PDB entry 6OMG | X-ray diffraction, 2.10 A resolution | chains C and A of the 4 polymer chains in the assembly

[Chain C]
Protein: Chimeric T cell antigen receptor alpha chain VA14, VA24
Organism: Mus musculus
Sequence (209 residues; each row starts with the number of its first residue; numbering starts at 0):
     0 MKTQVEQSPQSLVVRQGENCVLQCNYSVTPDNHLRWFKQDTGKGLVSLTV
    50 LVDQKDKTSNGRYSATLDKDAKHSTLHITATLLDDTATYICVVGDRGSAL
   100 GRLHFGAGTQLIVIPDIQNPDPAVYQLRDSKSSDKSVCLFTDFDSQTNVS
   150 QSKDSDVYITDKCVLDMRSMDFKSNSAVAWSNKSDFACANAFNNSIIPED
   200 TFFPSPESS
Disordered / not traced: 0, 182-184, 205-208
Disulfide bonds: Cys23-Cys90, Cys137-Cys187
Bound ions: Na+ site 1: Gln22, Thr108; Na+ site 2: Leu99 (shared with Asp80(A) of chain A)
Ligand contacts: MVV ((2R)-1-(alpha-D-glucopyranosyloxy)-3-(octadecanoyloxy)propan-2-yl (9Z)-octadec-9-enoate): Pro29, Asn31, Asp94, Arg95, Gly96

[Chain A]
Protein: Antigen-presenting glycoprotein CD1d1
Organism: Mus musculus
UniProt: A0A0R4J090 (A0A0R4J090_MOUSE); residues 1-279 here correspond to UniProt positions 19-297 (UniProt number = residue number + 18)
Sequence (285 residues; each row starts with the number of its first residue):
     1 SEAQQKNYTFRCLQMSSFANRSWSRTDSVVWLGDLQTHRWSNDSATISFT
    51 KPWSQGKLSNQQWEKLQHMFQVYRVSFTRDIQELVKMMSPKEDYPIEIQL
   101 SAGCEMYPGNASESFLHVAFQGKYVVRFWGTSWQTVPGAPSWLDLPIKVL
   151 NADQGTSATVQMLLNDTCPLFVRGLLEAGKSDLEKQEKPVAWLSSVPSSA
   201 HGHRQLVCHVSGFYPKPVWVMWMRGDQEQQGTHRGDFLPNADETWYLQAT
   251 LDVEAGEEAGLACRVKHSSLGGQDIILYWHHHHHH
Disordered / not traced: 1-5, 280-285
Sequence notes: expression tag (280-285)
Disulfide bonds: Cys104-Cys168, Cys208-Cys263
Glycans and other covalent adducts: N-acetylglucosamine (NAG) linked to Asn20, Asn42; glycan linked to Asn165
Bound ions: Na+ site 1 near Pro52 (its only coordinating residue here); Na+ site 2 near Gly56 (its only coordinating residue here); Na+ site 3: Asp80 (shared with Leu99(C) of chain C)
Ligand contacts: MVV ((2R)-1-(alpha-D-glucopyranosyloxy)-3-(octadecanoyloxy)propan-2-yl (9Z)-octadec-9-enoate): Phe10, Cys12, Leu66, Met69, Phe70, Val72, Tyr73, Ser76, Phe77, Asp80, Ile81, Leu84, Val85, Met88, Glu92, Leu100, Ala102, Gly103, Leu116, Val118, Phe120, Val126, Trp133, Trp142, Leu143, Leu150, Asp153, Gly155, Thr156, Thr159, Val160, Leu163, Leu164, Thr167, Cys168, Phe171

[Chain C / chain A interface]
Contacting residue pairs (18; chain C residue first):
  Thr28(C) - Val72(A)
  Pro29(C) - Val72(A)
  Pro29(C) - Ser76(A)
  Asp94(C) - Arg79(A)  salt bridge
  Arg95(C) - Ser76(A)  hydrogen bond (side chain-backbone)
  Arg95(C) - Arg79(A)
  Arg95(C) - Asp80(A)  salt bridge
  Gly96(C) - Ala152(A)
  Gly96(C) - Asp153(A)
  Ser97(C) - Val149(A)
  Leu99(C) - Arg79(A)  hydrogen bond (backbone-side chain)
  Leu99(C) - Asp80(A)
  Leu99(C) - Glu83(A)
  Leu99(C) - Met87(A)  hydrophobic
  Leu99(C) - Val149(A)  hydrophobic
  Gly100(C) - Arg79(A)
  Arg101(C) - Arg79(A)
  Arg101(C) - Glu83(A)  salt bridge
Also at the interface, not in a pair above, chain C (10 interface residues in all): Asn31
Also at the interface, not in a pair above, chain A (12 interface residues in all): Leu84, Lys86, Leu150

[Summary]
Chain C and chain A form an interface of 10 and 12 residues respectively, with 2 hydrogen bonds and 3 salt
bridges. Polar contacts include Asp94(C)-Arg79(A), Arg95(C)-Asp80(A) and Arg101(C)-Glu83(A). Compound MVV is
bound between chain C and chain A.
Chain C is Chimeric T cell antigen receptor alpha chain VA14, VA24 and chain A is Antigen-presenting
glycoprotein CD1d1, both from Mus musculus; the structure, Structure of mouse CD1D- Glc-DAG (sn-1 C18:0, sn-2
C18:1c9)-iNKT TCR Ternary complex, was determined by X-ray diffraction.
